PDB entry 7ECV | electron microscopy, 3.43 A resolution | chains B and M of the 12 polymer chains in the assembly

== Chain B ==
Molecule: CRISPR type I-F/YPEST-associated protein Csy2
Source organism: Pseudomonas aeruginosa
Reference sequence: B3G161 (B3G161_PSEAI); numbering as in UniProt (aligned over 1-327)
Amino-acid sequence (327 residues; row label = number of the first residue in the row):
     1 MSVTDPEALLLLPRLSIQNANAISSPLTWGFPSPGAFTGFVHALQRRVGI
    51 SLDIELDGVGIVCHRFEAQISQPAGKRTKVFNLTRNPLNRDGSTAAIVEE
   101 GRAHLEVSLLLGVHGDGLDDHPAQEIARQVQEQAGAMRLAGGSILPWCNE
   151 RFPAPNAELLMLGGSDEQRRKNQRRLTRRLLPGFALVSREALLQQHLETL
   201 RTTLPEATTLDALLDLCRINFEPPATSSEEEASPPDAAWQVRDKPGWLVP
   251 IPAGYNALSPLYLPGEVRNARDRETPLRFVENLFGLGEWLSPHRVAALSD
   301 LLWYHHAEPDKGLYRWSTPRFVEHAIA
Not modelled in the structure: 1-2, 224-238, 323-327

== Chain M ==
Molecule: 60-nt RNA strand
Source organism: Pseudomonas aeruginosa
Sequence (60 nucleotides; each row starts with the number of its first residue):
     1 CUAAGAAAUUCACGGCGGGCUUGAUGUCCGCGUCUACCUGGUUCACUGCC
    51 GUGUAGGCAG

== How chain B and chain M interact ==
Residue-residue contacts (29; chain B residue first):
  Asn21(B) with A3(M), hydrogen bond to the sugar; A4(M), hydrogen bond to the phosphate
  Pro26(B) with A3(M), base contact
  Ala36(B) with U2(M), base contact; A3(M), phosphate contact
  Gly39(B) with U2(M), sugar contact
  Phe40(B) with U2(M), base contact
  His42(B) with C1(M), sugar contact
  Ala43(B) with C1(M), sugar contact
  Arg46(B) with C1(M), base contact
  Thr84(B) with U9(M), phosphate contact
  Arg85(B) with A7(M), hydrogen bond to the sugar; A8(M), sugar contact; U9(M), hydrogen bond to the base; U10(M), hydrogen bond to the base
  Asn86(B) with A7(M), base contact
  Pro87(B) with A7(M), phosphate contact; A8(M), phosphate contact
  Glu100(B) with A7(M), hydrogen bond to the base
  Arg138(B) with U2(M), hydrogen bond to the base; G5(M), salt bridge to the phosphate; A6(M), salt bridge to the phosphate
  Leu139(B) with U2(M), base contact
  Ala140(B) with U2(M), base contact
  Gly141(B) with G5(M), phosphate contact
  Tyr255(B) with A3(M), phosphate contact
  Arg271(B) with U2(M), salt bridge to the phosphate; A4(M), base contact
  Asn282(B) with A3(M), hydrogen bond to the base
Other interface residues (no listed pair), chain B (27 interface residues in all): Ser24, Ser33, Gly35, Arg47, Arg102, Met137, Gly142

== In short ==
27 residues of chain B and 10 residues of chain M are in contact; the contacts include 8 hydrogen bonds and 3
salt bridges. Polar pairs include Arg85(B)-U9(M), Arg85(B)-U10(M) and Glu100(B)-A7(M).
Chain B is CRISPR type I-F/YPEST-associated protein Csy2 and chain M is a 60-nt RNA strand, both from
Pseudomonas aeruginosa; the structure, The Csy-AcrIF14 complex, was determined by electron microscopy,
deposited together with 7DU0 and 7ECW.
